Entry 5JP5 (X-ray diffraction, 1.70 A resolution); this record covers chain A.

[Chain A]
Name: Galectin-5
Organism: Rattus norvegicus
UniProtKB: P47967 (LEG5_RAT); numbering as in UniProt (aligned over 1-145)
Amino-acid sequence (145 residues; numbered 1 to 145; the number before each row is that of its first residue):
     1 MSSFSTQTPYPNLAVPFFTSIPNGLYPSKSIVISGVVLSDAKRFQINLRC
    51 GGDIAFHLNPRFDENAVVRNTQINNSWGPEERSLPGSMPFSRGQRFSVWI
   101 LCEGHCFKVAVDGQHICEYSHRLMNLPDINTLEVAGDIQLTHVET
Disordered / not traced: 1-11
Curated features (UniProtKB/Swiss-Prot):
  - binding site (a beta-D-galactoside): Trp77 to Ser83
  - modified residue: Ser2 (N-acetylserine)
From the paper describing this entry:
  - interface residues: Asn12
  - specificity-determining residues: Gln45, Ala135 (proposed by the authors, not directly observed)

[In short]
Curated annotation (UniProt) lists 7 beta-D-galactoside-binding residues. The paper reports the interface
residue Asn12; specificity determinants Gln45 and Ala135.
Chain A is Galectin-5 (Rattus norvegicus); the structure, Crystal structure of rat Galectin 5, was determined
by X-ray diffraction together with 7P8H and 5JPG from the same study.
